Entry 3AVN (X-ray diffraction, 2.10 A resolution); this record covers chains A and H of the 4 polymer chains in the assembly.

[Chain A]
Molecule: Integrase
Organism: Human immunodeficiency virus type 1
Notes: fragment: CCD domain
Reference sequence: P12497 (POL_HV1N5); residues 50-212 here correspond to UniProt positions 1197-1359 (UniProt number = residue number + 1147)
Sequence (183 residues; numbered 30 to 212; the number before each row is that of its first residue):
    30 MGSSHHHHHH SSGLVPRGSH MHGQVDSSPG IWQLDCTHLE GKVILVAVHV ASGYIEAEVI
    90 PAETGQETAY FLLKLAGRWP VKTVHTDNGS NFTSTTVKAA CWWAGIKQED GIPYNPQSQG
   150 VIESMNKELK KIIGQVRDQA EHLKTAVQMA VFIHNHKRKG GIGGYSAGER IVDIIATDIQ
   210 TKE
Unresolved in the structure: 30-56, 189-192, 210-212
Construct notes: expression tag (30-49); engineered mutation S56 (Cys1203 in P12497), D139 (Phe1286 in P12497), H185 (Phe1332 in P12497)
Curated features (UniProtKB/Swiss-Prot):
  - binding site (Mg(2+)): D64, D116, E152

[Chain H]
Molecule: LEDGF peptide
Sequence (8 residues; row label = number of the first residue in the row):
     1 SHKIDNLD
Covalently attached groups: covalent link S1-D8

[Interface between chain A and chain H]
Residue-residue contacts (12):
  D167(A) - K3(H)  hydrogen bond (backbone-side chain)
  Q168(A) - K3(H)
  Q168(A) - I4(H)  hydrogen bond (backbone-backbone)
  A169(A) - K3(H)
  A169(A) - D5(H)
  E170(A) - K3(H)
  E170(A) - D5(H)  hydrogen bond (backbone-side chain)
  E170(A) - N6(H)  hydrogen bond
  H171(A) - D5(H)  salt bridge
  T174(A) - I4(H)
  T174(A) - D5(H)  hydrogen bond
  M178(A) - I4(H)  hydrophobic

[Overview]
Chain A and chain H form an interface of 7 and 4 residues respectively, with 5 hydrogen bonds and 1 salt
bridge. Polar pairs include H171(A)-D5(H), D167(A)-K3(H) and E170(A)-D5(H). UniProt lists 3 Mg2+-binding
residues on chain A.
Chain A is Integrase (Human immunodeficiency virus type 1) and chain H is LEDGF peptide; the structure,
Crystal structures of novel allosteric peptide inhibitors of HIV integrase in the LEDGF binding site, was
determined by X-ray diffraction together with 3AV9, 3AVA, 3AVB, 3AVC, 3AVF, 3AVG and 6 further entries from
the same study.
